6VOK - chains C and d of the 9 polymer chains in the assembly; structure by electron microscopy, 3.85 A resolution.

Chain C:
Name: ATP synthase subunit alpha, chloroplastic
From: Spinacia oleracea
Notes: EC 7.1.2.2
UniProt: P06450 (ATPA_SPIOL); numbering as in UniProt (aligned over 1-507)
Sequence (507 residues; numbered 1 to 507; the number before each row is that of its first residue):
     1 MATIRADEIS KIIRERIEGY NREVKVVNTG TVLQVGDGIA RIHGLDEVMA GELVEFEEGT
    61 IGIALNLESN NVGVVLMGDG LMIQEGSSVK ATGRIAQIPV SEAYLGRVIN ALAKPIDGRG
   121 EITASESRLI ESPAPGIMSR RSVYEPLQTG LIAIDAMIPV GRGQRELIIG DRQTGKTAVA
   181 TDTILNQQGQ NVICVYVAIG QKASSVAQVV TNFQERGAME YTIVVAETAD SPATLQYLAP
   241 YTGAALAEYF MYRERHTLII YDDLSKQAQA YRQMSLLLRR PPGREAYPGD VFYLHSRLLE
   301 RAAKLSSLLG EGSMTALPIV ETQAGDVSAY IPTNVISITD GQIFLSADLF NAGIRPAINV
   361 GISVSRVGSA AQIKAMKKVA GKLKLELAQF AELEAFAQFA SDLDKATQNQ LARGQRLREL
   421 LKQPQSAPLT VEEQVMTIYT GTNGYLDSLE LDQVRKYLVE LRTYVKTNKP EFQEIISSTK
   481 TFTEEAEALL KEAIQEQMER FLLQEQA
Disordered / not traced: 1-2, 504-507
Residues lining bound ligands:
  - ATP (adenosine-5'-triphosphate), molecule 1: Asp-171, Arg-172, Gln-173, Thr-174, Gly-175, Lys-176, Thr-177, Ala-178, Phe-350, Arg-355, Pro-356, Gln-423, Pro-424, Gln-425
  - ATP, molecule 2: Ser-337, Val-364, Arg-366
  - tentoxin (TTX): Gly-51, Ile-63, Ala-64, Leu-65, Ile-130, Glu-131, Tyr-237, Tyr-271, Met-274, Leu-278, Tyr-293, Arg-297
Swiss-Prot annotation at these positions:
  - binding site (ATP): Gly-170 to Thr-177
  - site: Ser-363 (Required for activity)

Chain d:
Name: ATP synthase delta chain, chloroplastic
From: Spinacia oleracea
UniProt: P11402 (ATPD_SPIOL); residues 1-257 here = UniProt positions 1-257
Sequence (257 residues; row label = number of the first residue in the row):
     1 MAALQNPVAL QSRTTTAVAA LSTSSTTSTP KPFSLSFSSS TATFNPLRLK ILTASKLTAK
    61 PRGGALGTRM VDSTASRYAS ALADVADVTG TLEATNSDVE KLIRIFSEEP VYYFFANPVI
   121 SIDNKRSVLD EIITTSGLQP HTANFINILI DSERINLVKE ILNEFEDVFN KITGTEVAVV
   181 TSVVKLENDH LAQIAKGVQK ITGAKNVRIK TVIDPSLVAG FTIRYGNEGS KLVDMSVKKQ
   241 LEEIAAQLEM DDVTLAV
Disordered / not traced: 1-70, 250-257

Interface between chain C and chain d:
Pairs across the interface - 27 pairs, chain C then chain d:
  Arg-16(C) with Gln-247(d), hydrogen bond (side chain-backbone)
  Tyr-20(C) with Glu-242(d), hydrogen bond; Glu-243(d), hydrogen bond
  Arg-22(C) with Lys-239(d)
  Glu-23(C) with Lys-238(d); Glu-242(d)
  Val-24(C) with Val-233(d), hydrophobic; Met-235(d), hydrophobic
  Lys-25(C) with Leu-232(d); Val-233(d)
  Val-26(C) with Tyr-225(d); Leu-232(d)
  Val-27(C) with Lys-231(d); Leu-232(d), hydrogen bond (backbone-backbone)
  Asn-28(C) with Ser-230(d)
  Thr-29(C) with Ser-230(d), hydrogen bond (backbone-backbone); Leu-232(d)
  His-43(C) with Glu-228(d), salt bridge
  Gly-44(C) with Glu-228(d), hydrogen bond (backbone-side chain); Ser-230(d)
  Leu-45(C) with Ser-230(d), hydrogen bond (backbone-side chain)
  Asp-46(C) with Asn-227(d); Ser-230(d); Lys-231(d)
  Ser-69(C) with Val-71(d), hydrogen bond (backbone-backbone); Asp-72(d)
  Asn-70(C) with Val-71(d)
Also at the interface, not in a pair above, chain C (17 interface residues in all): Glu-47
Also at the interface, not in a pair above, chain d (19 interface residues in all): Ser-73, Gly-226, Gly-229, Leu-248

Summary:
Chain C and chain d form an interface of 17 and 19 residues respectively; the contacts include 8 hydrogen
bonds and 1 salt bridge. Polar contacts include His-43(C)/Glu-228(d), Arg-16(C)/Gln-247(d) and
Tyr-20(C)/Glu-242(d). Ligands of chain C: ATP and tentoxin.
Chain C is ATP synthase subunit alpha, chloroplastic and chain d is ATP synthase delta chain, chloroplastic,
both from Spinacia oleracea; the structure, Chloroplast ATP synthase (R3, CF1), was determined by electron
microscopy together with 6VM1, 6VM4, 6VMB, 6VMD, 6VMG, 6VOF and 8 further entries from the same study.
